Entry 1NBU (X-ray diffraction, 1.60 A resolution); this record covers chains A and C of the 8 polymer chains in the assembly.

[Chain A]
Protein: Probable dihydroneopterin aldolase
From: Mycobacterium tuberculosis
Notes: EC 4.1.2.25
UniProtKB: P0A580 (FOLB_MYCTU); residues 1-119 here = UniProt positions 1-119
Sequence (119 residues; each row starts with the number of its first residue):
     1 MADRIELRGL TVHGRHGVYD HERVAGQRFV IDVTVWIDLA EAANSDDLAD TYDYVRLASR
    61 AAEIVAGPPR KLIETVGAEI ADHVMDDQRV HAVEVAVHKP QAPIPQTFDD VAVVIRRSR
Not modelled in the structure: 1
Residues lining bound ligands:
  - PH2 (2-amino-6-hydroxymethyl-7,8-dihydro-3H-pteridin-4-one), molecule 1: Ile5, Leu48, Thr51, Tyr52, Asp53, Tyr54, Val55
  - PH2, molecule 2: Gly17, Val18, Tyr19, Glu22, Lys71, Leu72, Ile73, Glu74, Lys99
What the authors report for this chain:
  - binding site for PH2: Val18, Leu72, Glu74, Lys99
  - self-association interface (contacts with another copy of this molecule); pairs are residue here / residue on that copy: His13-Pro105, His21-His21, Arg28-Phe108, Gln101-Gln101
  - catalytic residues: Glu22, Lys99 (citing earlier work)
  - conformationally variable residues (order/disorder transition): Arg15 to Ala25, Leu72, Glu74, Lys99

[Chain C]
Protein: Probable dihydroneopterin aldolase
From: Mycobacterium tuberculosis
Notes: EC 4.1.2.25
UniProtKB: P0A580 (FOLB_MYCTU); numbering as in UniProt (aligned over 1-119)
Sequence (119 residues; each row starts with the number of its first residue):
     1 MADRIELRGL TVHGRHGVAA HERVAGQRFV IDVTVWIDLA EAANSDDLAD TYDYVRLASR
    61 AAEIVAGPPR KLIETVGAEI ADHVMDDQRV HAVEVAVHKP QAPIPQTFDD VAVVIRRSR
Not modelled in the structure: 1
Construct notes: engineered mutation Ala19 (Tyr in P0A580), Ala20 (Asp in P0A580)
Residues lining bound ligands:
  - PH2 (2-amino-6-hydroxymethyl-7,8-dihydro-3H-pteridin-4-one), molecule 1: Ile5, Leu48, Thr51, Tyr52, Asp53, Tyr54, Val55
  - PH2, molecule 2: Gly17, Val18, Glu22, Lys71, Leu72, Ile73, Glu74, Lys99, Val113

[Interface between chain A and chain C]
Contacting residue pairs (42):
  Ala2(A) with Glu94(C); Arg116(C)
  Asp3(A) with Val114(C); Ile115(C); Arg116(C), hydrogen bond (side chain-backbone)
  Arg4(A) with Glu94(C), salt bridge; Val113(C); Val114(C), hydrogen bond (backbone-backbone)
  Ile5(A) with Ala112(C)
  Glu6(A) with Val111(C); Ala112(C), hydrogen bond (backbone-backbone); Val114(C)
  Leu7(A) with Asp110(C)
  Arg8(A) with Phe108(C); Asp109(C), hydrogen bond (backbone-backbone); Asp110(C), hydrogen bond (backbone-backbone)
  Gly9(A) with Thr107(C); Phe108(C); Asp109(C)
  Leu10(A) with Gln106(C); Thr107(C); Phe108(C), hydrophobic
  Thr11(A) with Thr107(C), hydrogen bond (backbone-backbone)
  Leu39(A) with Glu74(C); Ile115(C), hydrophobic
  Ala42(A) with Leu72(C); Thr75(C)
  Ala43(A) with Glu74(C); Thr75(C); Ala78(C), hydrophobic
  Asp46(A) with Arg70(C); Lys71(C), hydrogen bond (side chain-backbone); Leu72(C), hydrogen bond (side chain-backbone); Thr75(C), hydrogen bond
  Asp47(A) with Leu72(C)
  Leu48(A) with Leu72(C)
  Thr51(A) with Glu74(C), hydrogen bond
  Tyr54(A) with Lys99(C), hydrogen bond; Ala102(C); Val111(C), hydrophobic
  Ala58(A) with Ile104(C), hydrophobic
  Ser59(A) with Gln106(C)
Interface residues without a listed pair, chain A (23 interface residues in all): Ala40, Val55, Ala62
Interface residues without a listed pair, chain C (23 interface residues in all): Val18, Arg117

[Overview]
Chain A and chain C each contribute 23 residues to their interface, with 11 hydrogen bonds and 1 salt bridge.
Among the polar pairs are Arg4(A)-Glu94(C), Asp3(A)-Arg116(C) and Asp46(A)-Lys71(C). The paper reports
catalytic residues Glu22(A) and Lys99(A); a binding site for PH2 at Val18(A), Leu72(A) and Glu74(A) among
others.
Chain A is Probable dihydroneopterin aldolase and chain C is Probable dihydroneopterin aldolase, both from
Mycobacterium tuberculosis; the structure, 7,8-Dihydroneopterin Aldolase Complexed with Product From
Mycobacterium Tuberculosis, was determined by X-ray diffraction, deposited together with 1Z9W.
